PDB entry 4HMD | X-ray diffraction, 2.26 A resolution | chain A

# Chain A
Protein: Chitinase 60
Organism: Vibrio marinus
Notes: EC 3.2.1.14
UniProt: B1VBB0 (B1VBB0_VIBMA); numbering as in UniProt (aligned over 23-550)
Amino-acid sequence (528 residues; numbered 23 to 550; the number before each row is that of its first residue):
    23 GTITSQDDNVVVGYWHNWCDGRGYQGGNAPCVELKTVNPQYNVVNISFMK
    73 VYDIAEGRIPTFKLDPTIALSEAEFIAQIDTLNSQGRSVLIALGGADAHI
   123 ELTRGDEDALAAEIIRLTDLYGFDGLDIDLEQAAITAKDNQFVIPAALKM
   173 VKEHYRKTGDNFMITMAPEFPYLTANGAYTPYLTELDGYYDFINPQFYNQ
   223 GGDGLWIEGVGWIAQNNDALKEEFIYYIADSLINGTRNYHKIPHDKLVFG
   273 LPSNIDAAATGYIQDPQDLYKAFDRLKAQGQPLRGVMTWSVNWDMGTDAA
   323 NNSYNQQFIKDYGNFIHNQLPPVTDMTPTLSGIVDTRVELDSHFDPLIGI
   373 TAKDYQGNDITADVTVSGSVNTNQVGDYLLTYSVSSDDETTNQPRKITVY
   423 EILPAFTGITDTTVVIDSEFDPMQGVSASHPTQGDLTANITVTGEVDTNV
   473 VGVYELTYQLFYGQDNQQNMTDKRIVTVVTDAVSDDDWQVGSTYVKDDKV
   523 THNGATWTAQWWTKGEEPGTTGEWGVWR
Cystine bridges: Cys-41/Cys-53
Metal / ion sites: Na+: Thr-24, Asn-105, Gly-144, Asp-146
Residues lining bound ligands:
  - N-acetylglucosamine (NAG; 2-acetamido-2-deoxy-beta-D-glucopyranose): His-38, Trp-40, Gly-43, Arg-44, Gly-45, Tyr-46, Phe-70, Gly-117, Ala-118, Asp-278, Ala-279, Trp-311, Trp-315
  - N-acetylglucosamine / NGO: Tyr-36, His-38, Trp-40, Gly-43, Arg-44, Gly-45, Tyr-46, Phe-70, Gly-117, Ala-118, Asp-151, Ala-189, Gln-218, Tyr-220, Asn-221, Asp-278, Ala-279, Ala-280, Trp-311, Trp-315
  - NGO (2-methyl-4,5-dihydro-(1,2-dideoxy-alpha-D-glucopyranoso)[2,1-d]-1,3-oxazole): Tyr-36, Tyr-46, Phe-70, Gly-117, Ala-118, Asp-151, Ala-189, Gln-218, Tyr-220, Asn-221, Ala-279, Ala-280, Trp-311
Reported in the primary citation:
  - binding site for NGO: Gln-218
  - conformationally variable residues (side-chain flip): Glu-153
  - catalytic residues: Asp-151 (by similarity / conservation)
  - catalytic residues: Asp-149, Glu-153 (proposed by the authors, not directly observed)

# Overview
Chain A binds N-acetylglucosamine, compound NGO and N-acetylglucosamine / NGO. Thr-24, Asn-105, Gly-144 and
Asp-146 form the Na+ site. The paper reports catalytic residues Asp-151, Asp-149 and Glu-153; a binding site
for NGO at Gln-218.
Chain A is Chitinase 60 (Vibrio marinus); the structure, Crystal structure of cold-adapted chitinase from
Moritella marina with a reaction intermediate - oxazolinium ion (NGO), was determined by X-ray diffraction
together with 4HMC from the same study.
